PDB entry 9LBM | electron microscopy, 3.50 A resolution | chains B and A of the 7 polymer chains in the assembly

# Chain B (and A)
Molecule: major capsid protein gp3
From: Xanthomonas phage phiXacJX1
Notes: chain A of this document is another copy of the same molecule, construct and numbering; everything in this record applies to it too
Amino-acid sequence (394 residues; row label = number of the first residue in the row):
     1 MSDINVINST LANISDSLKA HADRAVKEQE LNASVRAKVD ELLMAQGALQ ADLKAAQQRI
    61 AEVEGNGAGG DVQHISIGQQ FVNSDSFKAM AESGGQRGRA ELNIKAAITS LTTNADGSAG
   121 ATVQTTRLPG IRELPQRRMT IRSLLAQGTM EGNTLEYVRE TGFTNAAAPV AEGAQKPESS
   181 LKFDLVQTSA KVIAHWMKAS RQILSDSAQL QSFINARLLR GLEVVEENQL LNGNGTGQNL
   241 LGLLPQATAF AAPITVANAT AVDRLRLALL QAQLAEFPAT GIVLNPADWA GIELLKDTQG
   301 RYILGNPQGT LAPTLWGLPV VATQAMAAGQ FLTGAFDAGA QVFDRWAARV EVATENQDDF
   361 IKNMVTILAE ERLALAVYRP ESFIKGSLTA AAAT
Not modelled in the structure: 1-106, 393-394

# How chain B and chain A interact
Residue-residue contacts (35):
  Asn114(B) - Lys182(A)
  Ala115(B) - Lys182(A)
  Asp116(B) - Ser180(A)  hydrogen bond
  Asp116(B) - Leu181(A)
  Gly117(B) - Leu181(A)  hydrogen bond (backbone-backbone)
  Ser118(B) - Leu181(A)
  Ser118(B) - Lys182(A)
  Ser118(B) - Phe183(A)
  Ala119(B) - Phe183(A)  hydrophobic
  Ala121(B) - Val158(A)
  Ala121(B) - Asp184(A)
  Ala121(B) - Leu185(A)
  Arg201(B) - Trp346(A)
  Arg201(B) - Arg349(A)
  Arg201(B) - Glu370(A)  salt bridge
  Gln202(B) - Trp346(A)
  Gln202(B) - Glu370(A)
  Ser205(B) - Arg345(A)  hydrogen bond (backbone-side chain)
  Ser205(B) - Trp346(A)
  Asp206(B) - Gly152(A)
  Asp206(B) - Arg345(A)  salt bridge
  Asp206(B) - Arg372(A)  salt bridge
  Glu355(B) - Ala353(A)
  Glu355(B) - Glu355(A)
  Gln357(B) - Asn356(A)
  Gln357(B) - Gln357(A)
  Asp358(B) - Gln357(A)
  Phe360(B) - Glu351(A)
  Phe360(B) - Ala353(A)  hydrophobic
  Phe360(B) - Asn356(A)
  Phe360(B) - Thr366(A)
  Phe360(B) - Leu368(A)
  Ile361(B) - Gln357(A)
  Asn363(B) - Leu368(A)
  Asn363(B) - Glu370(A)  hydrogen bond
Other interface residues (no listed pair), chain B (20 interface residues in all): Ala107, Ile108, Thr122
Other interface residues (no listed pair), chain A (26 interface residues in all): Asn153, Thr164, Ser179, Trp196, Val352, Thr354

# Summary
20 residues of chain B and 26 residues of chain A are in contact; the contacts include 4 hydrogen bonds and 3
salt bridges. Polar contacts include Arg201(B)-Glu370(A), Asp206(B)-Arg345(A) and Asp206(B)-Arg372(A).
Chain B and chain A are both major capsid protein gp3 (Xanthomonas phage phiXacJX1); the structure, Cryo-EM
structure of bacteriophage phiXacJX1 capsid, was determined by electron microscopy together with 9LBN from the
same study.
